Entry 5ID1 (X-ray diffraction, 2.49 A resolution); this record covers chains A and B of the 3 polymer chains in the assembly.

[Chain A]
Protein: Cetuximab Fab light chain
Source organism: Mus MUSCULUS, homo sapiens
Notes: antibody fragment or engineered binder
Chain sequence (213 residues; row label = number of the first residue in the row):
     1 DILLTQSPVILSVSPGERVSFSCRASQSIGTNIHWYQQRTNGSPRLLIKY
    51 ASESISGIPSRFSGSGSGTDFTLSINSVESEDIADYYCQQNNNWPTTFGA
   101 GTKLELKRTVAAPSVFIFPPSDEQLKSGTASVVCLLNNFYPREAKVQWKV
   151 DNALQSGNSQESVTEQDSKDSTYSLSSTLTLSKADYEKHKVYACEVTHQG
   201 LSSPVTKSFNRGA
Unresolved in the structure: 213
Cystine bridges: Cys23-Cys88, Cys134-Cys194

[Chain B]
Protein: Cetuximab Fab heavy chain
Source organism: Mus MUSCULUS, homo sapiens
Notes: antibody fragment or engineered binder
Chain sequence (221 residues; numbered 1 to 221; the number before each row is that of its first residue):
     1 QVQLKQSGPGLVQPSQSLSITCTVSGFSLTNYGVHWVRQSPGKGLEWLGV
    51 IWSGGNTDYNTPFTSRLSINKDNSKSQVFFKMNSLQSNDTAIYYCARALT
   101 YYDYEFAYWGQGTLVTVSAASTKGPSVFPLAPSSKSTSGGTAALGCLVKD
   151 YFPEPVTVSWNSGALTSGVHTFPAVLQSSGLYSLSSVVTVPSSSLGTQTY
   201 ICNVNHKPSNTKVDKRVEPKS
Unresolved in the structure: 133-138, 221
Cystine bridges: Cys22-Cys95, Cys146-Cys202
Covalent attachments: N-acetylglucosamine (NAG) linked to Asn88

[How chain A and chain B interact]
Residue-residue contacts - 63 pairs, chain A then chain B:
  His34(A) - Glu105(B)
  Tyr36(A) - Glu105(B)
  Tyr36(A) - Phe106(B)  hydrogen bond (side chain-backbone)
  Tyr36(A) - Trp109(B)  hydrophobic
  Gln38(A) - Gln39(B)  hydrogen bond
  Gln38(A) - Tyr94(B)  hydrogen bond
  Gly42(A) - Tyr94(B)
  Ser43(A) - Tyr94(B)
  Ser43(A) - Trp109(B)
  Ser43(A) - Gly110(B)  hydrogen bond (side chain-backbone)
  Ser43(A) - Gln111(B)
  Pro44(A) - Tyr94(B)
  Pro44(A) - Trp109(B)  hydrogen bond (backbone-side chain)
  Leu46(A) - Phe106(B)
  Leu46(A) - Ala107(B)  hydrophobic
  Lys49(A) - Leu99(B)
  Lys49(A) - Glu105(B)
  Tyr50(A) - Asp103(B)  hydrogen bond
  Tyr87(A) - Gln39(B)
  Tyr87(A) - Leu45(B)  hydrophobic
  Gln89(A) - Tyr104(B)  hydrogen bond (side chain-backbone)
  Gln89(A) - Phe106(B)
  Asn91(A) - Tyr104(B)
  Trp94(A) - Trp47(B)
  Trp94(A) - Tyr59(B)
  Trp94(A) - Asn60(B)
  Trp94(A) - Thr61(B)
  Pro95(A) - Trp47(B)  hydrophobic
  Pro95(A) - Asn60(B)
  Thr96(A) - Trp47(B)
  Phe98(A) - Leu45(B)
  Phe116(A) - Ala143(B)  hydrophobic
  Phe118(A) - Leu130(B)
  Phe118(A) - Ala131(B)
  Phe118(A) - Ala143(B)
  Pro120(A) - Lys220(B)
  Ser121(A) - Phe128(B)
  Ser121(A) - Pro129(B)
  Glu123(A) - Phe128(B)
  Glu123(A) - Lys215(B)  salt bridge
  Gln124(A) - Phe128(B)
  Gln124(A) - Lys149(B)
  Ser131(A) - Leu147(B)
  Ser131(A) - Lys149(B)
  Val133(A) - Leu130(B)  hydrophobic
  Leu135(A) - Phe172(B)  hydrophobic
  Leu135(A) - Val187(B)  hydrophobic
  Asn137(A) - His170(B)
  Asn137(A) - Thr189(B)
  Asn138(A) - His170(B)  hydrogen bond
  Gln160(A) - Val175(B)
  Gln160(A) - Leu176(B)  hydrogen bond (side chain-backbone)
  Gln160(A) - Gln177(B)
  Glu161(A) - Val175(B)
  Ser162(A) - Phe172(B)
  Ser162(A) - Pro173(B)  hydrogen bond (side chain-backbone)
  Ser162(A) - Val175(B)
  Val163(A) - Pro173(B)
  Thr164(A) - Phe172(B)
  Ser174(A) - His170(B)  hydrogen bond
  Ser174(A) - Phe172(B)
  Leu175(A) - Phe172(B)
  Ser176(A) - Phe172(B)
Interface residues without a listed pair, chain A (39 interface residues in all): Pro119, Asp122, Thr129, Asp167
Interface residues without a listed pair, chain B (38 interface residues in all): Gly112, Pro132, Thr141, Leu144, Thr171

[Overview]
The interface between chain A and chain B involves 39 residues on one side and 38 on the other; the contacts
include 11 hydrogen bonds and 1 salt bridge. Among the polar pairs are Glu123(A)-Lys215(B), Tyr36(A)-Phe106(B)
and Gln38(A)-Gln39(B). N-acetylglucosamine is covalently linked to Asn88(B).
Here chain A is Cetuximab Fab light chain and chain B is Cetuximab Fab heavy chain, both from Mus MUSCULUS,
homo sapiens. Entry 5ID1 (Cetuximab Fab in complex with MPT-Cys meditope) was determined by X-ray diffraction,
deposited together with 5ESQ, 5HPM, 5HYQ, 5ICX, 5ICY, 5ICZ and 5ID0.
